Entry 8APV (X-ray diffraction, 2.40 A resolution); this record covers chain A.

== Chain A ==
Name: tRNA (guanine-N(1)-)-methyltransferase
Source organism: Haemophilus influenzae
Notes: EC 2.1.1.228
UniProt: A5UG04 (TRMD_HAEIG); residue numbers follow UniProt; this construct covers 1-246
Chain sequence (266 residues; numbered -19 to 246; the number before each row is that of its first residue; numbers below 1 keep their minus sign (Met-19 is residue -19)):
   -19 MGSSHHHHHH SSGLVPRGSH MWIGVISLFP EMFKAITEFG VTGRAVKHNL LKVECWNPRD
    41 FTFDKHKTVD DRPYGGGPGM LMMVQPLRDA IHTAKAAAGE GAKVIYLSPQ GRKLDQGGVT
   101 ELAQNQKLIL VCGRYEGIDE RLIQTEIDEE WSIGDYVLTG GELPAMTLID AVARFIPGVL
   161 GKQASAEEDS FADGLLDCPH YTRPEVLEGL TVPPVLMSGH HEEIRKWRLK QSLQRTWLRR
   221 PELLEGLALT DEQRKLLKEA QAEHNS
Not modelled in the structure: -19 to -10, 162-168, 246
Construct notes: initiating methionine (-19); expression tag (-18 to 0)
Swiss-Prot annotation at these positions:
  - binding site (S-adenosyl-L-methionine): Gly113, Ile133 to Leu138
Ligand contacts: NLL (1-[[4-(aminomethyl)phenyl]methyl]pyrrolo[2,3-b]pyridine-5-carboxamide): Leu87, Ser88, Pro89, Gln90, Gly113, Tyr115, Glu116, Trp131, Ser132, Ile133, Gly134, Tyr136, Val137, Leu138, Thr139, Gly140, Gly141, Pro144, Asp169, Asp177, His180

== Summary ==
Chain A binds compound NLL. From UniProt: 7 S-adenosyl-L-methionine-binding residues.
Chain A is tRNA (guanine-N(1)-)-methyltransferase (Haemophilus influenzae); the structure, Crystal Structure
of H. influenzae TrmD in complex with Compound 27, was determined by X-ray diffraction together with 8APT,
8APU and 8APW from the same study.
